Entry 9MGW (electron microscopy, 3.00 A resolution); this record covers chains H and L of the 23 polymer chains in the assembly.

== Chain H ==
Protein: PSAH1
From: Dunaliella salina
Amino-acid sequence (135 residues; each row starts with the number of its first residue):
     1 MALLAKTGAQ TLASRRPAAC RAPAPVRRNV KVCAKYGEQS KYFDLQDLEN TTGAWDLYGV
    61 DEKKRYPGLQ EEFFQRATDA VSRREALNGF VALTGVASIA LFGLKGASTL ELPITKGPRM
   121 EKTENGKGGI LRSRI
Not modelled in the structure: 1-35, 134-135
Ion coordination: chlorophyll a Mg near Gln70 (its only coordinating residue here)
Residues lining bound ligands:
  - chlorophyll a (CLA), molecule 1: Arg65, Tyr66, Pro67, Gln70
  - chlorophyll a (CLA), molecule 2: Pro67, Leu69, Gln70, Phe73, Phe74
  - chlorophyll a (CLA), molecule 3: Glu72, Phe73, Phe74, Arg76, Ala77, Asp79, Ala80
  - chlorophyll a (CLA), molecule 4: Ser98, Ile99, Phe102, Leu110, Leu112
  - chlorophyll a / sulfoquinovosyldiacylglycerol: Asp79, Ala80, Val81, Arg83, Glu85, Ala86, Gly89, Phe90, Ala92, Leu93, Val96
  - phosphatidylethanolamine (PTY): Arg84, Glu85, Asn88, Gly89, Val91, Ala92, Thr94, Gly95, Val96, Ser98

== Chain L ==
Protein: PSAL1
From: Dunaliella salina
Amino-acid sequence (202 residues; each row starts with the number of its first residue; note: 1 number in that range is skipped by the numbering (no residue carries it; nothing is unmodelled there)):
     1 MMMLQKNVAL QKSAVRSSVK PAGLPKFSRT PRGLTIRAAN EEKKPQQVIQ PINGDPFVGM
    61 LETPVTSAPI VANYLSNLPA YRTGVAPNLR GVEIGLAHGF LLAGPFIKLG PLRDVPGTAE
   121 VVGCMSAAGL VLILALCLSL YGNAAFQNQP
   152 SMGKKTLSGR PLPQDPLMSE EGWAKFAAGF TVGGLSGVAW AYILTQILPY YS
Not modelled in the structure: 1-43
Ion coordination: chlorophyll a Mg site 1 near Glu93 (its only coordinating residue here); chlorophyll a Mg site 2 near His98 (its only coordinating residue here)
Residues lining bound ligands:
  - beta-carotene (BCR), molecule 1: Tyr74, Leu96, Ala97, Phe100, Leu101, Ser187, Ala190, Trp191
  - beta-carotene (BCR), molecule 2: Ile94, His98, Leu134, Cys137, Leu138, Tyr141, Phe177, Phe181
  - beta-carotene (BCR), molecule 3: Phe100, Trp191, Leu195
  - beta-carotene (BCR), molecule 4: Phe106, Ser126, Gly129, Leu130, Ile133
  - chlorophyll a (CLA), molecule 1: Ile49, Leu61, Thr63, Pro64, Val65
  - chlorophyll a (CLA), molecule 2: Met60, Leu61, Thr63, Val65, Thr66, Val71, Tyr74, Leu75
  - chlorophyll a (CLA), molecule 3: Val65, Tyr74, Leu75, Leu78, Pro79, Ala80, Glu93, Ile94, Ala97, His98, Leu101
  - chlorophyll a (CLA), molecule 4: Tyr74, Asn77, Leu78, Glu93, Leu96, Ala97
  - chlorophyll a (CLA), molecule 5: His98, Leu102, Leu130, Leu134
  - chlorophyll a (CLA), molecule 6: Phe100, Leu101, Gly104, Pro105, Ile107, Lys108, Leu109, Ala192, Leu195, Thr196, Tyr202, Ser203
  - chlorophyll a (CLA), molecule 7: Leu102, Pro105, Phe106, Leu109, Gly110, Pro111, Arg113, Leu130
  - chlorophyll a (CLA), molecule 8: Phe106, Pro111, Val122, Met125, Ser126, Ala128, Gly129, Leu132
  - chlorophyll a (CLA), molecule 9: Leu130, Ile133, Tyr141, Ala144, Ala145
  - chlorophyll a (CLA), molecule 10: Ile133, Leu136, Cys137, Leu140
  - chlorophyll a (CLA), molecule 11: Pro200, Tyr201, Ser203
  - phosphatidylethanolamine (PTY): Gly129, Leu132, Ile133, Leu136

== Chain H / chain L interface ==
Pairs across the interface (65; chain H residue first):
  Tyr36(H) with Asp55(L), hydrogen bond
  Tyr42(H) with Gly54(L), hydrogen bond (side chain-backbone); Asp55(L); Pro56(L)
  Asp47(H) with Lys156(L), salt bridge
  Leu48(H) with Met153(L)
  Glu49(H) with Met153(L); Gly154(L); Lys155(L), hydrogen bond (side chain-backbone); Lys156(L), hydrogen bond (side chain-backbone)
  Thr52(H) with Val58(L); Met153(L)
  Gly53(H) with Val58(L)
  Ala54(H) with Lys155(L); Lys156(L)
  Trp55(H) with Ile52(L), hydrophobic; Asn53(L); Asp55(L); Val58(L), hydrophobic; Lys155(L), hydrogen bond (backbone-backbone); Lys156(L)
  Asp56(H) with Lys155(L), hydrogen bond (backbone-backbone); Lys156(L)
  Leu57(H) with Glu62(L)
  Tyr58(H) with Thr66(L); Leu75(L), hydrophobic; Tyr81(L)
  Val60(H) with Ser76(L); Tyr81(L), hydrogen bond (backbone-backbone); Arg82(L); Thr83(L), hydrogen bond (backbone-backbone); Gly84(L)
  Asp61(H) with Thr83(L); Leu163(L)
  Glu62(H) with Arg82(L); Val85(L)
  Lys63(H) with Gly84(L)
  Arg65(H) with Asn77(L), hydrogen bond (side chain-backbone); Pro79(L); Arg82(L); Glu93(L), salt bridge
  Tyr66(H) with Val85(L), hydrophobic; Leu89(L), hydrogen bond (side chain-backbone); Glu93(L)
  Glu71(H) with Leu89(L)
  Phe74(H) with Val92(L), hydrophobic
  Gln75(H) with Ala86(L); Asn88(L), hydrogen bond; Leu89(L)
  Thr78(H) with Asn88(L); Gly180(L)
  Val81(H) with Ala179(L)
  Ser82(H) with Ala175(L); Lys176(L)
  Arg84(H) with Asn143(L)
  Leu87(H) with Ser139(L); Ala178(L), hydrophobic; Thr182(L)
  Asn88(H) with Leu136(L); Ser139(L), hydrogen bond
  Val91(H) with Leu132(L); Leu136(L), hydrophobic
  Thr94(H) with Leu132(L)
  Leu110(H) with Leu112(L), hydrophobic; Val122(L), hydrophobic
Other interface residues (no listed pair), chain H (36 interface residues in all): Asn50, Gly59, Lys64, Ala77, Phe90, Leu112
Other interface residues (no listed pair), chain L (47 interface residues in all): Ala72, Arg90, Ala135, Thr157, Leu158, Pro162, Val183, Leu186

== Summary ==
Chain H and chain L form an interface of 36 and 47 residues respectively; the contacts include 12 hydrogen
bonds and 2 salt bridges. Polar contacts include Asp47(H)-Lys156(L), Arg65(H)-Glu93(L) and Tyr36(H)-Asp55(L).
Here chain H is PSAH1 and chain L is PSAL1, both from Dunaliella salina. Entry 9MGW (Dunaliella salina
PSI-LHCI-TIDI1 supercomplex) was determined by electron microscopy, deposited together with 9MGZ, 9MH0 and
9MH1.
